5FSM - chain A; structure by X-ray diffraction, 1.67 A resolution.

# Chain A
Protein: 7,8-dihydro-8-oxoguanine triphosphatase
Source organism: Homo sapiens
Notes: EC 3.6.1.55, 3.6.1.56
UniProt: P36639 (8ODP_HUMAN); residues 1-156 here correspond to UniProt positions 42-197 (UniProt number = residue number + 41)
Amino-acid sequence (156 residues; each row starts with the number of its first residue):
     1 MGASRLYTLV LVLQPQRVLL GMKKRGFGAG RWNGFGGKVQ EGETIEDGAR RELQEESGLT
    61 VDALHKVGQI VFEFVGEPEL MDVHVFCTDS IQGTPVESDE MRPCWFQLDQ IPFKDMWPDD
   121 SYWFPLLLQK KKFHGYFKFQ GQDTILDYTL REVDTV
Not modelled in the structure: 1-2
Residues lining bound ligands: N-(1-methylbenzimidazol-5-yl)acetamide (N91): L9, L11, F27, N33, G34, F72, F74, M81, M116, W117, D119, D120, W123, F124, F139
What the authors report for this chain:
  - conformationally variable residues (side-chain flip): N33
  - catalytic residues: E52, E56, E100 (proposed by the authors, not directly observed)

# Summary
Bound to chain A: N-(1-methylbenzimidazol-5-yl)acetamide. From the paper: catalytic residues E52, E56 and
E100; conformational variability at N33.
Chain A is 7,8-dihydro-8-oxoguanine triphosphatase (Homo sapiens); the structure, MTH1 substrate recognition:
Complex with a methylbenzimidazolyl acetamide, was determined by X-ray diffraction, deposited together with
5FSO, 5FSK, 5FSL, 5FSN and 5FSI.
